PDB entry 7BY6 | X-ray diffraction, 3.00 A resolution | chains A and B

Chain A:
Molecule: Phenylalanyl-tRNA synthetase beta chain, putative
From: Plasmodium vivax
Notes: EC 6.1.1.20
UniProtKB: A5K9S0 (A5K9S0_PLAVS); numbering as in UniProt (aligned over 271-569)
Sequence (299 residues; each row starts with the number of its first residue):
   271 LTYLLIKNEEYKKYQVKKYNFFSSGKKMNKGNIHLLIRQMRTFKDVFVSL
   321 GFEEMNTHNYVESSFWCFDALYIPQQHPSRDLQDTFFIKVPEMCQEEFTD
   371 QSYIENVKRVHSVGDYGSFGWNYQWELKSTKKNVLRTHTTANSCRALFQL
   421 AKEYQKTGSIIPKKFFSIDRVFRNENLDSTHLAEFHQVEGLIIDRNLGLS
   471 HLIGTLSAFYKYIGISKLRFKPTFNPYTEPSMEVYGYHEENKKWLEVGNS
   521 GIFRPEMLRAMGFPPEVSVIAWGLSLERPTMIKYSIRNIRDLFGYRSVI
Metal / ion sites: Mg2+: Glu499 (shared with Glu361(B) of chain B)
Residues lining bound ligands: FB9 ((3S,4R,8R,9R,10S)-N-(4-cyclopropyloxyphenyl)-10-(methoxymethyl)-3,4-bis(oxidanyl)-9-[4-(2-phenylethynyl)phenyl]-1,6-diazabicyclo[6.2.0]decane-6-carboxamide): Thr410, Arg443, Phe455, Gln457, Glu459, Tyr480, Ile483, Ile485, Asn495, Tyr497, His508, Glu516, Val517, Gly518, Asn519, Ser520, Gly521, Ala541, Trp542, Gly543, Leu544, Ser545, Arg548, Pro549, Ile552
What the authors report for this chain:
  - conformationally variable residues (loop rearrangement, side-chain flip): Arg443 to Ala453, Tyr507 to Leu515, Arg548
  - binding site for FB9: Arg443, Phe455, Gln457, Glu459, Ile483, Tyr497, His508, Val517, Asn519, Ala541 to Leu544, Ser545, Pro549, Ile552
  - specificity-determining residues: Val458, Tyr480, Ile483
  - mutagenesis - L544V: decreased binding to FB9

Chain B:
Molecule: Phenylalanyl-tRNA synthetase beta chain, putative
From: Plasmodium vivax
Notes: EC 6.1.1.20
UniProtKB: A5K464 (A5K464_PLAVS); residue numbers follow UniProt; this construct covers 2-617
Sequence (618 residues; numbered 0 to 617; the number before each row is that of its first residue; numbering starts at 0):
     0 MGPTISVHEEDLIEKLGEKIEEEKLNDICFEFGIEIDDVEYKGEKKIYKI
    50 EVPANRYDLVCVEGLCRALKSFIGKYENVSYALLTNSEEACVKEKHFMRV
   100 DESVDERRSYVVSAVLKNVKMNENVYNNIIELQEKLHHNLGKKRILLAIG
   150 IHDYDKINFPVAYKFEEKEKINFIPLNETQNVNGNNFINFYQDNINLKSY
   200 LKIISDFEKFPVIVDAGGQILSLPPIINCDYTKITYDTRNLFIECTAIDR
   250 NKAEIAVNIICSMLSEYCTPKYSIHSFFVQYDKNHKAEKGNGYLYPVFKN
   300 KTLTCHMDYVRKLSGILNLSVKDVEPLLKKMMITSKVIDSSTFTVDVPFY
   350 RSDIMHFCDIVEDIAIAYGYGNIVSEKIEIAKKNSLSACTELFRNVLAEC
   400 TYTEVMTNALLSKRENYDCMLRKHRSYDDRKINLDEYNPLAPPVQIMNSK
   450 TSEYEIVRTSLIVNMLKFVSANKHRELPLRFFEIGDVSYTTYDRTDTNAV
   500 NKRYLSVIFADKFTAGLEEAHGMLETVLKEFQLFSDYKIEEKSKENVAIR
   550 SDVFYKLVPKEDPSFLNERVVDIVLCPHNLKFGIMGIIHPKVLENFSIDI
   600 PVSVIEINIETIMDVLMM
Not modelled in the structure: 42-43, 85-91, 285-287
Sequence notes: expression tag (0-1)
Metal / ion sites: Mg2+: Glu361 (shared with Glu499(A) of chain A)

Interface between chain A and chain B:
Contacting residue pairs - 114 pairs, chain A then chain B:
  Leu271(A) with Arg568(B), hydrogen bond (backbone-side chain)
  Thr272(A) with Thr513(B); Ala514(B); Glu517(B), hydrogen bond
  Tyr273(A) with Phe512(B); Thr513(B); Pro600(B), hydrophobic
  Leu274(A) with Lys511(B); Pro600(B)
  Leu275(A) with Lys511(B), hydrogen bond (backbone-backbone); Phe512(B), hydrophobic; Pro600(B)
  Tyr281(A) with His588(B); Pro589(B), hydrophobic
  Val286(A) with Asn566(B); Glu567(B); Arg568(B)
  Lys287(A) with Arg568(B), hydrogen bond (backbone-side chain)
  Lys288(A) with Arg568(B)
  Tyr289(A) with Leu516(B), hydrogen bond (side chain-backbone); Glu517(B); His520(B), hydrogen bond; Arg568(B)
  Phe291(A) with Leu516(B), hydrophobic; His520(B); Leu556(B), hydrophobic; Glu567(B); Arg568(B); Val570(B), hydrophobic
  Phe292(A) with Asp535(B); Tyr536(B); Glu539(B)
  Ser293(A) with His520(B), hydrogen bond (backbone-side chain); Tyr536(B)
  Ser294(A) with His520(B); Glu524(B); Tyr536(B); Lys537(B), hydrogen bond
  Gly295(A) with Glu517(B); His520(B); Gly521(B); Glu524(B), hydrogen bond (backbone-side chain)
  Lys296(A) with Glu517(B), hydrogen bond (backbone-backbone); Glu518(B), salt bridge; Gly521(B)
  Met298(A) with Glu518(B); Gly521(B); Met522(B), hydrophobic; Thr525(B)
  Lys300(A) with Glu398(B), salt bridge; Cys399(B); Glu529(B), salt bridge
  Gly301(A) with Glu398(B), hydrogen bond (backbone-backbone)
  Arg308(A) with Glu529(B), salt bridge
  Tyr342(A) with Met354(B)
  Tyr386(A) with His355(B), hydrogen bond (backbone-side chain)
  Gly387(A) with Met354(B); His355(B)
  Ser388(A) with Met354(B), hydrogen bond (side chain-backbone); His355(B)
  Phe389(A) with Lys300(B); Ile353(B); Met354(B), hydrogen bond (backbone-backbone)
  Gly390(A) with Met354(B)
  Trp391(A) with Met354(B)
  Leu467(A) with Lys311(B); Leu312(B)
  Gly468(A) with Lys311(B); Leu312(B)
  Leu469(A) with Leu312(B), hydrogen bond (backbone-backbone); Ser313(B)
  Ser470(A) with Gly314(B); Val373(B); Glu375(B), hydrogen bond (backbone-backbone)
  His471(A) with Glu375(B), salt bridge
  Gly474(A) with Ser374(B); Glu375(B); Ile377(B)
  Thr475(A) with Ile377(B)
  Ala478(A) with Ile377(B), hydrophobic; Ile379(B), hydrophobic
  Lys481(A) with Lys381(B)
  Tyr482(A) with Ile379(B), hydrophobic; Ala380(B), hydrogen bond (side chain-backbone)
  Arg489(A) with Phe29(B)
  Phe490(A) with Phe29(B); Tyr369(B)
  Lys491(A) with Phe29(B); Gly32(B); Glu34(B); Tyr369(B)
  Pro492(A) with Phe29(B); Glu30(B); Phe31(B); Gly32(B); Ile365(B), hydrophobic; Tyr369(B), hydrophobic
  Phe494(A) with Asn54(B)
  Glu499(A) with Cys357(B); Asp358(B); Glu361(B)
  Pro500(A) with Glu361(B); Tyr369(B)
  Ser501(A) with Tyr369(B)
  Met502(A) with Tyr369(B), hydrophobic
  Tyr505(A) with Glu34(B)
  Ile522(A) with Leu312(B), hydrophobic
  Arg524(A) with His355(B); Cys357(B); Asp358(B), salt bridge
  Pro525(A) with His355(B); Cys357(B)
  Glu526(A) with His355(B)
  Lys553(A) with Met617(B)
Interface residues without a listed pair, chain A (59 interface residues in all): Asn299, Ile303, Asn392, Asn466, Ile473, Ser477, Thr493
Interface residues without a listed pair, chain B (66 interface residues in all): Ile33, Pro52, Asn250, Tyr308, Phe356, Ile372, Lys376, Val395, Leu565, Val569, Lys590, Asp598

Summary:
Chain A and chain B form an interface of 59 and 66 residues respectively, with 17 hydrogen bonds and 6 salt
bridges. Polar pairs include Lys296(A)-Glu518(B), Lys300(A)-Glu398(B) and Lys300(A)-Glu529(B). From the paper:
a binding site for FB9 at Arg443(A), Phe455(A) and Gln457(A) among others; L544V of chain A reduces binding to
FB9.
Here chain A is Phenylalanyl-tRNA synthetase beta chain, putative and chain B is Phenylalanyl-tRNA synthetase
beta chain, putative, both from Plasmodium vivax. Entry 7BY6 (Plasmodium vivax cytoplasmic Phenylalanyl-tRNA
synthetase in complex with BRD1389) was determined by X-ray diffraction.
